7MSC - chains 3 and A of the 55 polymer chains in the assembly; structure by electron microscopy, 2.97 A resolution.

[Chain 3]
Molecule: 50S ribosomal protein L35
Organism: Mycobacterium tuberculosis (strain ATCC 25618 / H37Rv)
UniProt: P9WH91 (RL35_MYCTU); residues 1-64 here = UniProt positions 1-64
Amino-acid sequence (64 residues; each row starts with the number of its first residue):
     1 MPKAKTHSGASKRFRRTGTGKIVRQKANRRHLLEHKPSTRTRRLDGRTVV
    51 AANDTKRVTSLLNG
Unresolved in the structure: 1, 64

[Chain A]
Molecule: 23S rRNA
Organism: Mycobacterium tuberculosis (strain ATCC 25618 / H37Rv)
Sequence (3138 nucleotides; each row starts with the number of its first residue):
     1 UUGUAAGUGUCUAAGGGCGCAUGGUGGAUGCCUUGGCAUCGAGAGCCGAU
    51 GAAGGACGUGGGAGGCUGCGAUAUGCCUCGGGGAGCUGUCAACCGAGCGU
   101 GGAUCCGAGGAUUUCCGAAUGGGGAAACCCAGCACGAGUGAUGUCGUGCU
   151 ACCCGCAUCUGAAUAUAUAGGGUGCGGGAGGGAACGCGGGGAAGUGAAAC
   201 AUCUCAGUACCCGUAGGAGGAGAAAACAAUUGUGAUUCCGCAAGUAGUGG
   251 CGAGCGAACGCGGAACAGGCUAAACCGCACGCAUGGGUAACCGGGUAGGG
   301 GUUGUGUGUGCGGGGUUGUGGGAGGAUAUGUCUCAGCGCUACCCGGCUGA
   351 GAGGCAGUCAGAAAGUGUCGUGGUUAGCGGAAGUGGCCUGGGAUGGUCUG
   401 CCGUAGACGGUGAGAGCCCGGUACGCGAAAACCCGGCACCUGCCUAGUAU
   451 CAAUUCCCGAGUAGCAGCGGGCCCGUGGAAUCCGCUGUGAAUCCGCCGGG
   501 ACCACCCGGUAAGCCUAAAUACUCCUCGAUGACCGAUAGCGGAUUAGUAC
   551 CGUGAGGGAAUGGUGAAAAGUACCCCGGGAGGGGAGUGAAAGAGUACCUG
   601 AAACCGUGUGCCUACAAUCCGUCAGAGCCUCCUUUUCCUCUCCGGAGGAG
   651 GGUGGUGAUGGCGUGCCUUUUGAAGAAUGAGCCUGCGAGUCAGGGACAUG
   701 UCGCAAGGUUAACCCGUGUGGGGUAGCCGCAGCGAAAGCGAGUCUGAAUA
   751 GGGCGACCCACACGCGCAUACGCGCGUGUGAAUAGUGGCGUGUUCUGGAC
   801 CCGAAGCGGAGUGAUCUACCCAUGGCCAGGGUGAAGCGCGGGUAAGACCG
   851 CGUGGAGGCCCGAACCCACUUAGGUUGAAGACUGAGGGGAUGAGCUGUGG
   901 GUAGGGGUGAAAGGCCAAUCAAACUCCGUGAUAGCUGGUUCUCCCCGAAA
   951 UGCAUUUAGGUGCAGCGUUGCGUGGUUCACCGCGGAGGUAGAGCUACUGG
  1001 AUGGCCGAUGGGCCCUACUAGGUUACUGACGUCAGCCAAACUCCGAAUGC
  1051 CGUGGUGUAAAGCGUGGCAGUGAGACGGCGGGGGAUAAGCUCCGUACGUC
  1101 GAAAGGGAAACAGCCCAGAUCGCCGGCUAAGGCCCCCAAGCGUGUGCUAA
  1151 GUGGGAAAGGAUGUGCAGUCGCAAAGACAACCAGGAGGUUGGCUUAGAAG
  1201 CAGCCACCCUUGAAAGAGUGCGUAAUAGCUCACUGGUCAAGUGAUUGUGC
  1251 GCCGAUAAUGUAGCGGGGCUCAAGCACACCGCCGAAGCCGCGGCACAUCC
  1301 ACCUUGUGGUGGGUGUGGGUAGGGGAGCGUCCCUCAUUCAGCGAAGCCAC
  1351 CGGGUGACCGGUGGUGGAGGGUGGGGGAGUGAGAAUGCAGGCAUGAGUAG
  1401 CGACAAGGCAAGUGAGAACCUUGCCCGCCGAAAGACCAAGGGUUCCUGGG
  1451 CCAGGCCAGUCCGCCCAGGGUGAGUCGGGACCUAAGGCGAGGCCGACAGG
  1501 CGUAGUCGAUGGACAACGGGUUGAUAUUCCCGUACCCGUGUGUGGGCGCC
  1551 CGUGACGAAUCAGCGGUACUAACCACCCAAAACCGGAUCGAUCACUCCCC
  1601 UUCGGGGGUGUGGAGUUCUGGGGCUGCGUGGGAACUUCGCUGGUAGUAGU
  1651 CAAGCGAAGGGGUGACGCAGGAAGGUAGCCGUACCAGUCAGUGGUAACAC
  1701 UGGGGCAAGCCGGUAGGGAGAGCGAUAGGCAAAUCCGUCGCUCACUAAUC
  1751 CUGAGAGGUGACGCAUAGCCGGUUGAGGCGAAUUCGGUGAUCCUCUGCUG
  1801 CCAAGAAAAGCCUCUAGCGAGCACACACACGGCCCGUACCCCAAACCGAC
  1851 ACAGGUGGUCAGGUAGAGCAUACCAAGGCGUACGAGAUAACUAUGGUUAA
  1901 GGAACUCGGCAAAAUGCCCCCGUAACUUCGGGAGAAGGGGGACCGGAAUA
  1951 UCGUGAACACCCUUGCGGUGGGAGCGGGAUCCGGUCGCAGAAACCAGUGA
  2001 GGAGCGACUGUUUACUAAAAACACAGGUCCGUGCGAAGUCGCAAGACGAU
  2051 GUAUACGGACUGACGCCUGCCCGGUGCUGGAAGGUUAAGAGGACCCGUUA
  2101 ACCCGCAAGGGUGAAGCGGAGAAUUUAAGCCCCAGUAAACGGCGGUGGUA
  2151 ACUAUAACCAUCCUAAGGUAGCGAAAUUCCUUGUCGGGUAAGUUCCGACC
  2201 UGCACGAAUGGCGUAACGACUUCUCAACUGUCUCAACCAUAGACUCGGCG
  2251 AAAUUGCACUACGAGUAAAGAUGCUCGUUACGCGCGGCAGGACGAAAAGA
  2301 CCCCGGGACCUUCACUACAACUUGGUAUUGAUGUUCGGUACGGUUUGUGU
  2351 AGGAUAGGUGGGAGACUGUGAAACCUCGACGCCAGUUGGGGCGGAGUCGU
  2401 UGUUGAAAUACCACUCUGAUCGUAUUGGGCAUCUAACCUCGAACCCUGAA
  2451 UCGGGUUUAGGGACAGUGCCUGGCGGGUAGUUUAACUGGGGCGGUUGCCU
  2501 CCUAAAAUGUAACGGAGGCGCCCAAAGGUUCCCUCAACCUGGACGGCAAU
  2551 CAGGUGGCGAGUGUAAAUGCACAAGGGAGCUUGACUGCGAGACUUACAAG
  2601 UCAAGCAGGGACGAAAGUCGGGAUUAGUGAUCCGGCACCCCCGAGUGGAA
  2651 GGGGUGUCGCUCAACGGAUAAAAGGUACCCCGGGGAUAACAGGCUGAUCU
  2701 UCCCCAAGAGUCCAUAUCGACGGGAUGGUUUGGCACCUCGAUGUCGGCUC
  2751 GUCGCAUCCUGGGGCUGGAGCAGGUCCCAAGGGUUGGGCUGUUCGCCCAU
  2801 UAAAGCGGCACGCGAGCUGGGUUUAGAACGUCGUGAGACAGUUCGGUCUC
  2851 UAUCCGCCGCGCGCGUCAGAAACUUGAGGAAACCUGUCCCUAGUACGAGA
  2901 GGACCGGGACGGACGAACCUCUGGUGCACCAGUUGUCCCGCCAGGGGCAC
  2951 CGCUGGAUAGCCACGUUCGGUCAGGAUAACCGCUGAAAGCAUCUAAGCGG
  3001 GAAACCUUCUCCAAGAUCAGGUUUCUCACCCACUUGGUGGGAUAAGGCCC
  3051 CCCGCAGAACACGGGUUCAAUAGGUCAGACCUGGAAGCUCAGUAAUGGGU
  3101 GUAGGGAACUGGUGCUAACCGGCCGAAAACUUACAACA
Unresolved in the structure: 1-4, 1013-1022, 3133-3138
Modified residues: 5MU (5-methyluridine 5'-monophosphate) at position 2177; OMG (o2'-methylguanosine-5'-monophosphate) at position 2791
Bound ions: Mg2+ site 1: C31, G1370; Mg2+ site 2: C46, G217; Mg2+ site 3: G65, U89; Mg2+ site 4 near U72 (its only coordinating residue here); Mg2+ site 5 near U120 (its only coordinating residue here); Mg2+ site 6: A162, U166; Mg2+ site 7: G194, U2481; Mg2+ site 8: A199, C200; Mg2+ site 9 near G220 (its only coordinating residue here); Mg2+ site 10 near C251 (its only coordinating residue here); Mg2+ site 11: G379, G421; Mg2+ site 12: U411, C418; 153 more Mg2+ sites not listed
Small-molecule neighbours: N-formylmethionine (FME): G2299, A2300, C2301, A2689, U2744, U2823

[Interface between chain 3 and chain A]
Residue-residue contacts - 89 pairs, chain 3 then chain A:
  Pro-2(3) with G693(A), hydrogen bond to the base; U796(A), base contact
  Lys-3(3) with A243(A), sugar contact; G244(A), salt bridge to the phosphate; G695(A), sugar contact
  Ala-4(3) with G244(A), base contact; G695(A), hydrogen bond to the sugar
  Lys-5(3) with G244(A), base contact; C255(A), phosphate contact; G256(A), hydrogen bond to the base
  Thr-6(3) with G244(A), sugar contact; U245(A), hydrogen bond to the phosphate
  His-7(3) with A253(A), salt bridge to the phosphate
  Ser-8(3) with G247(A), base contact; U248(A), base contact; G249(A), base contact; G254(A), hydrogen bond to the base; C255(A), base contact
  Gly-9(3) with G249(A), base contact
  Lys-12(3) with U248(A), hydrogen bond to the base; G249(A), hydrogen bond to the base; C251(A), hydrogen bond to the base
  Arg-13(3) with G252(A), salt bridge to the phosphate; U2631(A), hydrogen bond to the sugar; C2632(A), sugar contact
  Arg-15(3) with G734(A), salt bridge to the phosphate; A735(A), salt bridge to the phosphate
  Thr-17(3) with C733(A), phosphate contact; C754(A), phosphate contact; G755(A), hydrogen bond to the phosphate
  Gly-18(3) with G732(A), phosphate contact; C733(A), hydrogen bond to the phosphate; G755(A), sugar contact
  Thr-19(3) with G755(A), hydrogen bond to the phosphate; A756(A), phosphate contact
  Lys-21(3) with G755(A), salt bridge to the phosphate
  Arg-24(3) with A2598(A), salt bridge to the phosphate; A2599(A), salt bridge to the phosphate
  Lys-26(3) with A2599(A), phosphate contact
  Ala-27(3) with A2599(A), hydrogen bond to the phosphate; A2630(A), phosphate contact; U2631(A), phosphate contact
  Asn-28(3) with A2599(A), hydrogen bond to the phosphate; G2600(A), phosphate contact; A2630(A), sugar contact; U2631(A), hydrogen bond to the phosphate
  Arg-29(3) with U2631(A), phosphate contact; G2656(A), salt bridge to the phosphate
  Arg-30(3) with U2631(A), phosphate contact; C2632(A), salt bridge to the phosphate; U2657(A), base contact; C2658(A), hydrogen bond to the base
  His-31(3) with A2630(A), salt bridge to the phosphate; C2658(A), base contact; C2660(A), base contact
  Leu-32(3) with G2629(A), phosphate contact; C2658(A), hydrogen bond to the phosphate; G2659(A), phosphate contact
  Leu-33(3) with U2657(A), phosphate contact; C2658(A), hydrogen bond to the phosphate
  Glu-34(3) with C2658(A), hydrogen bond to the phosphate
  His-35(3) with G2629(A), salt bridge to the phosphate
  Pro-37(3) with G2621(A), phosphate contact
  Ser-38(3) with U2586(A), hydrogen bond to the phosphate
  Thr-39(3) with G2589(A), base contact; G2620(A), sugar contact
  Arg-40(3) with G2600(A), salt bridge to the phosphate; U2601(A), phosphate contact
  Arg-42(3) with C2588(A), base contact; G2589(A), hydrogen bond to the base; G2620(A), base contact
  Arg-43(3) with G2600(A), salt bridge to the phosphate; U2601(A), salt bridge to the phosphate
  Leu-44(3) with G2600(A), phosphate contact
  Arg-47(3) with G734(A), salt bridge to the phosphate; A735(A), salt bridge to the phosphate
  Ala-51(3) with C2597(A), phosphate contact
  Ala-52(3) with U1065(A), phosphate contact
  Asn-53(3) with C963(A), phosphate contact; A964(A), sugar contact; A2596(A), sugar contact
  Asp-54(3) with C2597(A), hydrogen bond to the sugar
  Thr-55(3) with G1066(A), phosphate contact
  Lys-56(3) with G1067(A), salt bridge to the phosphate; C1068(A), salt bridge to the phosphate
  Arg-57(3) with G962(A), phosphate contact; C963(A), phosphate contact
  Asn-63(3) with A696(A), sugar contact; C697(A), sugar contact
Also at the interface, not in a pair above, chain 3 (44 interface residues in all): Gln-25, Lys-36
Also at the interface, not in a pair above, chain A (56 interface residues in all): A242, A692, G753, U2628, U2655

[Overview]
44 residues of chain 3 and 56 residues of chain A are in contact; the contacts include 22 hydrogen bonds and
19 salt bridges. Among the polar pairs are Pro-2(3)/G693(A), Lys-5(3)/G256(A) and Ser-8(3)/G254(A). Chain A
binds N-formylmethionine.
Chain 3 is 50S ribosomal protein L35 and chain A is 23S rRNA, both from Mycobacterium tuberculosis (strain
ATCC 25618 / H37Rv); the structure, Mtb 70SIC in complex with MtbEttA at Pre_R0 state, was determined by
electron microscopy, deposited together with 7MSH, 7MSM, 7MSZ, 7MT2, 7MT3 and 7MT7.
